6FOS - chains F and J of the 15 polymer chains in the assembly; structure by X-ray diffraction, 4.00 A resolution.

Chain F:
Molecule: Photosystem I reaction center subunit II
Organism: Cyanidioschyzon merolae (strain 10D)
Reference sequence: Q85FS9 (Q85FS9_CYAM1); residue numbers follow UniProt; this construct covers 31-185
Sequence (155 residues; each row starts with the number of its first residue):
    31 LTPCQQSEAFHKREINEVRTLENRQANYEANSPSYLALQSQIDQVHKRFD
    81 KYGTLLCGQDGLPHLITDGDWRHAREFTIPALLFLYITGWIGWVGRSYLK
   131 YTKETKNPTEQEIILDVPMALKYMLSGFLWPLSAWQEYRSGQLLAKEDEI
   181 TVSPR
Disordered / not traced: 184-185
Disulfides: C34-C87
Small-molecule neighbours:
  - beta-carotene (BCR): A111, L115, T118, W123
  - chlorophyll a (CLA), molecule 1: D98, G99, D100, W101
  - chlorophyll a (CLA), molecule 2: F107, A111, L112, L115, Y116, W123
  - chlorophyll a (CLA), molecule 3: T118, I121, G122, R126, M154, L155

Chain J:
Molecule: Photosystem I reaction center subunit IX
Organism: Cyanidioschyzon merolae (strain 10D)
Reference sequence: Q85FS8 (PSAJ_CYAM1); residue numbers follow UniProt; this construct covers 1-38
Sequence (38 residues; numbered 1 to 38; the number before each row is that of its first residue):
     1 MNLKKYLSTAPVVATLWLFLTAGILIELNRFFPDSLFY
Small-molecule neighbours:
  - chlorophyll a (CLA), molecule 1: W17, L18, T21, L25
  - chlorophyll a (CLA), molecule 2: F19, L20, G23, I24, E27, R30, F31
  - chlorophyll a (CLA), molecule 3: L25, L28, N29

Interface between chain F and chain J:
Contacting residue pairs - 12 pairs, chain F then chain J:
  L85(F) - Y38(J)
  R102(F) - Y38(J)
  R105(F) - L36(J)  hydrogen bond (side chain-backbone)
  R105(F) - F37(J)  hydrogen bond (side chain-backbone)
  R105(F) - Y38(J)  hydrogen bond
  I144(F) - S8(J)
  I144(F) - A10(J)  hydrophobic
  L145(F) - K5(J)
  L145(F) - S8(J)
  L145(F) - T9(J)
  D146(F) - S8(J)  hydrogen bond (backbone-side chain)
  L151(F) - V13(J)  hydrophobic
Interface residues without a listed pair, chain F (11 interface residues in all): K81, T84, V147, P148
Interface residues without a listed pair, chain J (9 interface residues in all): P33

Overview:
Chain F and chain J form an interface of 11 and 9 residues respectively, with 4 hydrogen bonds. Among the
polar pairs are R105(F)-L36(J), R105(F)-F37(J) and R105(F)-Y38(J). One chlorophyll a molecule is bound between
chain F and chain J.
Chain F is Photosystem I reaction center subunit II and chain J is Photosystem I reaction center subunit IX,
both from Cyanidioschyzon merolae (strain 10D); the structure, Cyanidioschyzon merolae photosystem I, was
determined by X-ray diffraction.
